PDB entry 7ORL | electron microscopy, 3.60 A resolution | chains A and T of the 4 polymer chains in the assembly

# Chain A
Name: RNA-directed RNA polymerase L
From: La Crosse virus
Notes: EC 2.7.7.48, 3.1.-.-
UniProtKB: A5HC98 (L_BUNLC); numbering as in UniProt; present here: 1-1031, 1039-2263
Amino-acid sequence (2276 residues; row label = number of the first residue in the row; note: 7 numbers in that range are skipped by the numbering (no residue carries them; nothing is unmodelled there); a row labelled like 1031A-1031T holds insertion residues (1031A, then the next letters in order)):
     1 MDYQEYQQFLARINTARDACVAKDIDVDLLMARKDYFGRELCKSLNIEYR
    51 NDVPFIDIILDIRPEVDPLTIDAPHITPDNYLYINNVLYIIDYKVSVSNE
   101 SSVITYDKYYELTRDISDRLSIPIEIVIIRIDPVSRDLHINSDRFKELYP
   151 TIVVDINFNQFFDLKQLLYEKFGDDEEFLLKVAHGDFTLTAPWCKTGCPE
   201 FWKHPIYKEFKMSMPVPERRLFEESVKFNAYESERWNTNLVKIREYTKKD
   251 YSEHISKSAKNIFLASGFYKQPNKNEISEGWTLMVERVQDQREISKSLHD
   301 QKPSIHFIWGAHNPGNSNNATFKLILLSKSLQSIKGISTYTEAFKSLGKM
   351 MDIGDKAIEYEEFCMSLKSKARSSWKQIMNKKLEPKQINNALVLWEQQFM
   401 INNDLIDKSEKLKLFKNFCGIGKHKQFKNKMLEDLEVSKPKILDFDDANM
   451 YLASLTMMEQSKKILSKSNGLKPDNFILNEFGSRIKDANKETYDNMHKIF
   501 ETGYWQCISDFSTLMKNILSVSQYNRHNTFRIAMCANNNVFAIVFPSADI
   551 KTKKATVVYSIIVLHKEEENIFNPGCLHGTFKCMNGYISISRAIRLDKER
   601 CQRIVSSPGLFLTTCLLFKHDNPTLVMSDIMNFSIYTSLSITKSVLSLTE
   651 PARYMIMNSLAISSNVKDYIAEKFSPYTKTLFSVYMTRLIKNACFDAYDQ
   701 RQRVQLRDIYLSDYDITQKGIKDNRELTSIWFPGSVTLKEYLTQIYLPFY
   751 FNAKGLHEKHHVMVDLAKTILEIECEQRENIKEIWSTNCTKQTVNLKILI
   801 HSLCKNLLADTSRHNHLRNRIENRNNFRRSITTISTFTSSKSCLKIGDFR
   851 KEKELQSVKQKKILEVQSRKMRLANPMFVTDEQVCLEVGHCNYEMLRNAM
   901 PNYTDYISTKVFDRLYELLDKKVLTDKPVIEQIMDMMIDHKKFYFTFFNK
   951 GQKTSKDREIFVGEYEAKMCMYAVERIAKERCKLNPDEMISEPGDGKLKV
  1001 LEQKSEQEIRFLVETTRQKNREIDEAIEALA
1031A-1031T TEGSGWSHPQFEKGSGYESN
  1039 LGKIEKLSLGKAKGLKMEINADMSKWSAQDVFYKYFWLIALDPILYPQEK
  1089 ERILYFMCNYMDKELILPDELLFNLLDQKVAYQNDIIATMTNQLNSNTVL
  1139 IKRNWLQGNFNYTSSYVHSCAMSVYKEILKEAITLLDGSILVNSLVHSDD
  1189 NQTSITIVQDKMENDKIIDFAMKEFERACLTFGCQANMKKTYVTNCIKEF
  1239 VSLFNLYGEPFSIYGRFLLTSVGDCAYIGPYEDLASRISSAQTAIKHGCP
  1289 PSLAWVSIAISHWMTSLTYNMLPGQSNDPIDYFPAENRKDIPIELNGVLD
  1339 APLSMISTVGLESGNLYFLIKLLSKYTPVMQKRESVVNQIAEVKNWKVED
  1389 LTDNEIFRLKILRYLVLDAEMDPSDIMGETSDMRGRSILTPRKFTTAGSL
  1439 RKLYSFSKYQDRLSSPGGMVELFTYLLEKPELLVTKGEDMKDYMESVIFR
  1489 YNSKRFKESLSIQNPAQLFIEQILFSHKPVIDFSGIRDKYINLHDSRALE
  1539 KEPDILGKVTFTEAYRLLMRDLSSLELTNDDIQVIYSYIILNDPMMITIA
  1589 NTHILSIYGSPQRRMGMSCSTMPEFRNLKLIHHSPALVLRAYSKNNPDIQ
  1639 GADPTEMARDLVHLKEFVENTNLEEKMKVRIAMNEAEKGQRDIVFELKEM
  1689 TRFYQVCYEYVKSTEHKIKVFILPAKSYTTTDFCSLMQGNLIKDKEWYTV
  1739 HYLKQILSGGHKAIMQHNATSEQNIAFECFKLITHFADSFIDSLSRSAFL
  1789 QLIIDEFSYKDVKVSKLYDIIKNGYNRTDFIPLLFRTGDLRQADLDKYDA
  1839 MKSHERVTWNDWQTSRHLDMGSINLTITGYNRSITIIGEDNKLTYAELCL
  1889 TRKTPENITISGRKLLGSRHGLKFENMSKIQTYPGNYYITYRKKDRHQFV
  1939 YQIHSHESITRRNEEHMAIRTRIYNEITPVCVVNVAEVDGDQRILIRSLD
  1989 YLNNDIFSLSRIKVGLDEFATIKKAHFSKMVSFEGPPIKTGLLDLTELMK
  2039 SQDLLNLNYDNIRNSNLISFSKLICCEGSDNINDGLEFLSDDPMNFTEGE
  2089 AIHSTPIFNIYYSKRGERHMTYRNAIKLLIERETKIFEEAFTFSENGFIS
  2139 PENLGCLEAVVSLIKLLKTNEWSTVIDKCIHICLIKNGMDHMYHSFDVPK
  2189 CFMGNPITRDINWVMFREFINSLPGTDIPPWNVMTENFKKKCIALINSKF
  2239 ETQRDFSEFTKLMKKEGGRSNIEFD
Disordered / not traced: 371-380, 857-869, 1031A-1031T, 1528-1537, 1958-1960, 2188-2198, 2238-2263
Sequence notes: engineered mutation Lys-34 (His in A5HC98); insertion (1031D-1031P)
Metal / ion sites: Mg2+ near Asp-1188 (its only coordinating residue here); Zn2+: Cys-2064, His-2169, Asp-2178, His-2182
Ligand contacts:
  - mrna cap analog N7-methyl gpppg (GTG; 7-methyl-guanosine-5'-triphosphate-5'-guanosine): Tyr-714, Val-1845, Trp-1847, Trp-1850, Gln-1851, Arg-1854, Arg-1907, His-1908, Gly-1909, Leu-1910, Lys-2011, Lys-2012, Ala-2013, His-2014, Phe-2015
  - pyrophosphate (POP): Arg-958, Met-1061, Ser-1062, Lys-1063, Trp-1064, Gln-1145, Asp-1187, Asn-1225
UniProt features mapped onto this chain:
  - binding site (Mn(2+)): Asp-52, Asp-79, Asp-92, Tyr-93
  - binding site (Mg(2+)): Asp-1188
  - binding site (Zn(2+)): Cys-2064, His-2169, Asp-2178, His-2182
  - mutagenesis: Asp-52 (D52A: Complete loss of nuclease activity), Asp-79 (D79A: Complete loss of nuclease activity), Asp-92 (D92A: Complete loss of nuclease activity), Lys-94 (K94A: Complete loss of nuclease activity)
From the paper describing this entry:
  - mutagenesis - M989A, S991A: unchanged catalytic activity
  - binding site for the 15-nt RNA strand: Arg-820, Arg-824, Arg-1614, His-1620, His-1621, Asp-1641
  - mutagenesis - H34K: abolished catalytic activity (citing earlier work)
  - mutagenesis - M989A: decreased catalytic activity on 25-mer product
  - mutagenesis - I990A: increased catalytic activity on 25-mer
  - mutagenesis - S991A (13.8-fold): increased catalytic activity on replication products

# Chain T
Molecule: 25-nt RNA strand
Sequence (25 nucleotides; each row starts with the number of its first residue):
     1 UAUCUAUACUUGGUAGUACACUACU
Disordered / not traced: 1-8

# Chain A / chain T interface
Pairs across the interface (67; chain A residue first):
  Lys-381(A) / U14(T)  salt bridge to the phosphate
  Lys-382(A) / G12(T)  sugar contact
  Lys-382(A) / G13(T)  salt bridge to the phosphate
  Asn-403(A) / U10(T)  phosphate contact
  Lys-408(A) / C9(T)  hydrogen bond to the phosphate
  Lys-411(A) / C9(T)  hydrogen bond to the phosphate
  Lys-411(A) / U10(T)  salt bridge to the phosphate
  Leu-412(A) / C9(T)  sugar contact
  Lys-416(A) / C9(T)  salt bridge to the phosphate
  Ala-548(A) / A15(T)  base contact
  Asp-549(A) / A15(T)  hydrogen bond to the base
  Lys-551(A) / G16(T)  sugar contact
  Lys-551(A) / U17(T)  sugar contact
  Thr-552(A) / A15(T)  base contact
  Thr-552(A) / U17(T)  sugar contact
  Thr-552(A) / A18(T)  phosphate contact
  Lys-553(A) / U17(T)  sugar contact
  Lys-553(A) / A18(T)  hydrogen bond to the phosphate
  Lys-553(A) / C19(T)  salt bridge to the phosphate
  Lys-554(A) / A18(T)  hydrogen bond to the phosphate
  Lys-598(A) / U17(T)  hydrogen bond to the phosphate
  Lys-598(A) / A18(T)  salt bridge to the phosphate
  Glu-758(A) / A18(T)  hydrogen bond to the base
  Lys-759(A) / A18(T)  hydrogen bond to the sugar
  His-760(A) / A18(T)  base contact
  Thr-836(A) / C24(T)  phosphate contact
  Lys-841(A) / U22(T)  phosphate contact
  Lys-841(A) / A23(T)  phosphate contact
  Ser-842(A) / C21(T)  hydrogen bond to the phosphate
  Ser-842(A) / U22(T)  hydrogen bond to the phosphate
  Ser-908(A) / C21(T)  hydrogen bond to the phosphate
  Phe-948(A) / C21(T)  sugar contact
  Lys-950(A) / U22(T)  base contact
  Ile-960(A) / U22(T)  base contact
  Val-962(A) / U22(T)  sugar contact
  Lys-968(A) / A23(T)  salt bridge to the phosphate
  Arg-976(A) / C24(T)  salt bridge to the phosphate
  Arg-976(A) / U25(T)  salt bridge to the phosphate
  Lys-979(A) / U25(T)  salt bridge to the phosphate
  Glu-992(A) / U25(T)  sugar contact
  Pro-993(A) / U25(T)  phosphate contact
  Gly-1146(A) / A23(T)  hydrogen bond to the sugar
  Tyr-1150(A) / C24(T)  hydrogen bond to the phosphate
  Tyr-1150(A) / U25(T)  hydrogen bond to the phosphate
  Phe-1432(A) / G16(T)  base contact
  Phe-1432(A) / U17(T)  base contact
  Thr-1434(A) / U17(T)  hydrogen bond to the base
  Thr-1434(A) / C19(T)  base contact
  Gly-1436(A) / C19(T)  base contact
  Ser-1437(A) / C19(T)  base contact
  Lys-1440(A) / A20(T)  salt bridge to the phosphate
  Ile-1500(A) / U17(T)  hydrogen bond to the base
  Ile-1500(A) / C19(T)  phosphate contact
  Ile-1500(A) / A20(T)  base contact
  Gln-1501(A) / U17(T)  base contact
  Asn-1502(A) / U17(T)  hydrogen bond to the base
  Asn-1502(A) / A18(T)  phosphate contact
  Asn-1502(A) / A20(T)  base contact
  Gln-1505(A) / G16(T)  hydrogen bond to the base
  Gln-1505(A) / U17(T)  sugar contact
  Glu-1509(A) / G16(T)  base contact
  Phe-1513(A) / G16(T)  base contact
  Lys-1516(A) / G16(T)  hydrogen bond to the base
  Pro-1541(A) / G16(T)  base contact
  Asp-1542(A) / G16(T)  base contact
  Asp-1542(A) / U17(T)  base contact
  Ile-1543(A) / G16(T)  base contact
Other interface residues (no listed pair), chain A (55 interface residues in all): Phe-961, Tyr-972, Ile-990, Gly-994, Glu-1108, Asn-1149, Thr-1433, Ala-1504

# In short
55 residues of chain A face 16 of chain T across their interface; the contacts include 19 hydrogen bonds and
11 salt bridges. Polar pairs include Asp-549(A)/A15(T), Glu-758(A)/A18(T) and Thr-1434(A)/U17(T). The paper
reports a binding site for the 15-nt RNA strand at Arg-820(A), Arg-824(A) and Arg-1614(A) among others; H34K
of chain A abolishes catalytic activity; 4 substitutions were tested in all.
Here chain A is RNA-directed RNA polymerase L (La Crosse virus) and chain T is a 25-nt RNA strand. Entry 7ORL
(La Crosse virus polymerase at transcription initiation stage) was determined by electron microscopy,
deposited together with 7ORI, 7ORJ, 7ORK, 7ORM and 7ORO.
